Entry 3HGX (X-ray diffraction, 2.50 A resolution); this record covers chains A and B.

[Chain A (and B)]
Protein: Salicylate biosynthesis protein pchB
Organism: Pseudomonas aeruginosa
Notes: EC 4.1.99.-; chain B of this document is another copy of the same molecule, construct and numbering; everything in this record applies to it too
Reference sequence: Q51507 (PCHB_PSEAE); residue numbers follow UniProt; this construct covers 1-99
Sequence (101 residues; each row starts with the number of its first residue):
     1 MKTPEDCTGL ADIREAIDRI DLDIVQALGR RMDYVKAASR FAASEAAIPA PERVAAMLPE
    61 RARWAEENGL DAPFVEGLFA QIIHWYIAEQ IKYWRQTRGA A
Unresolved in the structure: 100-101
Differences from the reference sequence: engineered mutation Ala42 (Lys in Q51507)
Curated features (UniProtKB/Swiss-Prot):
  - binding site (substrate): Arg14, Arg31, Gln90
  - mutagenesis: Ala37 (A37I: Increases the rate constant for the mutase activity by a factor of 1000, and also increases the lyase catalytic efficiency by a factor of 6), Ala43 (A43P: Slight reduction of the affinity for isochorismate and of the catalytic efficiency for isochorismate-pyruvate lyase activity ...), Ile87 (I87T: 4-fold reduction of the affinity for isochorismate and 3-fold reduction of the catalytic efficiency for isochorismate-pyruvate lyase activity ...)

[Chain A / chain B interface]
Contacting residue pairs (99; chain A residue first):
  Met1(A) with Tyr34(B)
  Lys2(A) with Tyr34(B), hydrogen bond (backbone-side chain)
  Thr3(A) with Tyr34(B)
  Pro4(A) with Arg30(B); Asp33(B); Tyr34(B); Ala37(B); Arg40(B)
  Cys7(A) with Arg40(B); Phe41(B)
  Thr8(A) with Phe41(B)
  Gly9(A) with Phe41(B)
  Ile13(A) with Tyr34(B); Ala37(B), hydrophobic; Ala38(B)
  Arg14(A) with Arg53(B)
  Ala16(A) with Tyr34(B), hydrophobic
  Ile17(A) with Arg31(B); Val35(B), hydrophobic
  Asp18(A) with Arg53(B), salt bridge; Glu60(B); Arg61(B), salt bridge; Trp64(B)
  Ile20(A) with Ala27(B); Tyr34(B), hydrophobic
  Asp21(A) with Arg31(B), salt bridge; Met57(B); Arg61(B), salt bridge; Phe79(B)
  Leu22(A) with Trp64(B), hydrophobic
  Ile24(A) with Ala27(B), hydrophobic; Leu28(B), hydrophobic; Phe79(B), hydrophobic
  Val25(A) with Trp64(B); Ala65(B); Asn68(B); Phe79(B), hydrophobic
  Gln26(A) with Asn68(B)
  Ala27(A) with Ile20(B); Ile24(B), hydrophobic
  Leu28(A) with Ile24(B), hydrophobic; Leu70(B), hydrophobic
  Gly29(A) with Asn68(B); Leu70(B)
  Arg31(A) with Ile17(B); Ile20(B); Asp21(B), salt bridge
  Met32(A) with Leu70(B), hydrophobic
  Asp33(A) with Pro4(B)
  Tyr34(A) with Lys2(B), hydrogen bond (side chain-backbone); Thr3(B); Pro4(B); Ile13(B); Ala16(B), hydrophobic; Ile17(B), hydrophobic; Ile20(B), hydrophobic
  Ala37(A) with Pro4(B), hydrophobic; Ile13(B), hydrophobic
  Ala38(A) with Leu10(B), hydrophobic; Ile13(B), hydrophobic
  Arg40(A) with Pro4(B), hydrogen bond (side chain-backbone); Glu5(B); Cys7(B), hydrogen bond (side chain-backbone)
  Phe41(A) with Cys7(B); Thr8(B); Gly9(B); Leu10(B), hydrophobic
  Arg53(A) with Arg14(B); Asp18(B), salt bridge
  Met57(A) with Asp21(B)
  Glu60(A) with Asp18(B)
  Arg61(A) with Asp18(B), salt bridge; Asp21(B), salt bridge
  Trp64(A) with Asp18(B); Asp21(B); Leu22(B); Val25(B)
  Ala65(A) with Val25(B)
  Asn68(A) with Gln26(B); Gly29(B)
  Leu70(A) with Val25(B); Leu28(B), hydrophobic; Gly29(B); Trp85(B), hydrophobic; Tyr86(B)
  Asp71(A) with Trp85(B)
  Phe74(A) with Gln81(B); Trp85(B), hydrophobic
  Leu78(A) with Leu78(B), hydrophobic; Ile82(B), hydrophobic
  Phe79(A) with Asp21(B); Val25(B), hydrophobic
  Gln81(A) with Phe74(B); Gln81(B), hydrogen bond
  Ile82(A) with Phe74(B), hydrophobic; Leu78(B), hydrophobic
  Trp85(A) with Asp71(B); Phe74(B)
  Glu89(A) with Asp71(B)
Interface residues without a listed pair, chain A (54 interface residues in all): Glu5, Leu10, Arg30, Val35, Lys36, Ala50, Val75, Tyr86, Lys92
Interface residues without a listed pair, chain B (51 interface residues in all): Met32, Ala50, Gly69, Val75

[Overview]
Chain A and chain B form an interface of 54 and 51 residues respectively; the contacts include 5 hydrogen
bonds and 8 salt bridges. Among the polar pairs are Asp18(A)-Arg53(B), Asp18(A)-Arg61(B) and
Asp21(A)-Arg31(B). From UniProt: 3 substrate-binding residues and 3 mutagenesis sites on chain A.
Both chains are Salicylate biosynthesis protein pchB (Pseudomonas aeruginosa). Entry 3HGX (Crystal Structure
of Pseudomonas aeruginosa Isochorismate-Pyruvate Lyase K42A mutant in complex with salicylate and pyruvate)
was determined by X-ray diffraction together with 3HGW from the same study.
